1GXP - chains A and C of the 4 polymer chains in the assembly; structure by X-ray diffraction, 2.50 A resolution.

== Chain A ==
Name: Phosphate regulon transcriptional regulatory protein
Organism: Escherichia coli
Notes: fragment: dna-binding and transactivation domain, residues 124-229
UniProt: P08402 (PHOB_ECOLI); residues 124-229 here = UniProt positions 124-229
Sequence (106 residues; numbered 124 to 229; the number before each row is that of its first residue):
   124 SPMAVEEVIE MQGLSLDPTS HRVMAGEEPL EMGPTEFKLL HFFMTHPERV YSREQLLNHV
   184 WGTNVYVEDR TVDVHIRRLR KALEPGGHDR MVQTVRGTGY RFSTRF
Unresolved in the structure: 124-126

== Chain C ==
Molecule: 23-nt DNA strand
Sequence (23 nucleotides; each row starts with the number of its first residue):
     1 GAGCTGTCAT AAAGTTGTCA CGG

== Chain A / chain C interface ==
Contacting residue pairs (20):
  Gly-156(A) / DC4(C)  phosphate contact
  Pro-157(A) / DC4(C)  phosphate contact
  Pro-157(A) / DT5(C)  phosphate contact
  Thr-158(A) / DT5(C)  hydrogen bond to the phosphate
  Glu-159(A) / DT5(C)  phosphate contact
  Trp-184(A) / DG6(C)  hydrogen bond to the phosphate
  Tyr-189(A) / DT7(C)  phosphate contact
  Val-190(A) / DG6(C)  phosphate contact
  Val-190(A) / DT7(C)  phosphate contact
  Glu-191(A) / DT7(C)  hydrogen bond to the phosphate
  Thr-194(A) / DG6(C)  sugar contact
  Thr-194(A) / DT7(C)  hydrogen bond to the phosphate
  Val-197(A) / DT7(C)  base contact
  Val-197(A) / DC8(C)  base contact
  His-198(A) / DG6(C)  salt bridge to the phosphate
  Arg-201(A) / DT5(C)  base contact
  Arg-201(A) / DG6(C)  hydrogen bond to the base
  Arg-219(A) / DA13(C)  hydrogen bond to the base
  Arg-219(A) / DG14(C)  hydrogen bond to the sugar
  Arg-219(A) / DT15(C)  sugar contact
Other interface residues (no listed pair), chain A (14 interface residues in all): Met-155

== In short ==
14 residues of chain A and 8 residues of chain C are in contact, with 7 hydrogen bonds and 1 salt bridge.
Among the polar pairs are Arg-201(A)/DG6(C), Arg-219(A)/DA13(C) and Arg-219(A)/DG14(C).
Here chain A is Phosphate regulon transcriptional regulatory protein (Escherichia coli) and chain C is a 23-nt
DNA strand. Entry 1GXP (PhoB effector domain in complex with pho box DNA) was determined by X-ray diffraction
together with 1GXQ from the same study.
